Entry 5KEN (electron microscopy, 4.30 A resolution (low resolution: residue-level contacts below are approximate; hydrogen-bond / salt-bridge calls are withheld)); this record covers chains K and M of the 16 polymer chains in the assembly.

Chain K:
Protein: Ebola surface glycoprotein, GP1
Source organism: Zaire ebolavirus
UniProt: Q05320 (VGP_EBOZM); numbering as in UniProt (aligned over 33-308)
Sequence (276 residues; row label = number of the first residue in the row):
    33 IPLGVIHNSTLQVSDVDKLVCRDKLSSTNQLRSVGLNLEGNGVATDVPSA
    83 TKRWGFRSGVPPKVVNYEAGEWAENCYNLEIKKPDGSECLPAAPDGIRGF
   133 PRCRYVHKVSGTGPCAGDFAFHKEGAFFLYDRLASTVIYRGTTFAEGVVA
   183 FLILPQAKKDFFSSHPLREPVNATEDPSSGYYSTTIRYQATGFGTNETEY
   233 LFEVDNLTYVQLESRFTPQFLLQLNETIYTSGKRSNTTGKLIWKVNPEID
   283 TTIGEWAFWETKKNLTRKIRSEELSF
Disordered / not traced: 188-208, 279-298
Disulfide bonds: Cys108-Cys135, Cys121-Cys147
Swiss-Prot annotation at these positions:
  - site (Involved in receptor recognition and/or post-binding events): Leu57, Leu63, Arg64, Phe88, Lys95, Ile170
  - glycosylation (N-linked (GlcNAc...) asparagine): Asn40, Asn204, Asn228, Asn238, Asn257, Asn268, Asn296
  - natural variant: Ser65 (S65P: In strain: Isolate mouse-adapted), Ser246 (S246P: In strain: Isolate mouse-adapted)
  - mutagenesis: Asn40 (N40D: Induces GP1 secretion. Complete loss of virus capability to enter into host cell), Cys53 (C53G: Induces GP1 secretion. Complete loss of virus capability to enter into host cell), Asp55 (D55A: 80% loss of virus capability to enter into host cell; D55E/K: No effect on viral entry), Leu57 (L57A: Complete loss of virus capability to enter into host cell; L57F/I/K: 90% loss of virus capability to enter into host cell), Leu63 (L63A: 90% loss of virus capability to enter into host cell; L63F: Almost complete loss of virus capability to enter into host cell; L63K: Complete loss of virus capability to enter into host cell), Arg64 (R64A/E: Complete loss of virus capability to enter into host cell; R64K: No loss of virus capability to enter into host cell), Phe88 (F88A/E: Complete loss of virus capability to enter into host cell; F88A: About 50% loss of ability to counteract host BST2; F88I: No loss of virus capability to enter into host cell), Lys95 (K95A/E: 80% loss of virus capability to enter into host cell; K95R: 20% loss of virus capability to enter into host cell), Cys108 (C108G: Almost complete loss of expression of GP1 and GP2. Almost complete loss of virus capability to enter into host cell), Leu111 (L111A: About 60% loss of ability to counteract host BST2), Cys121 (C121G: Reduced levels of expression of GP1 and GP2. 50% loss of virus capability to enter into host cell), Leu122 (L122A: About 60% loss of ability to counteract host BST2), 7 further mutagenesis entries in UniProt
What the authors report for this chain:
  - mutagenesis - Q188R, E229K, T230A: unchanged binding to c13C6 variable Fab domain heavy chain
  - mutagenesis - V92L, F159S, L239S: decreased binding to c13C6 variable Fab domain heavy chain
  - mutagenesis - T240N: abolished binding to c13C6 variable Fab domain heavy chain
  - mutagenesis - T270A (<1% WT activity): abolished binding to c13C6
  - mutagenesis - W275L (55% WT activity): decreased binding to c13C6
  - mutagenesis - D150A (50% WT), Q188R (50% WT binding): decreased binding to BDBV91
  - mutagenesis - F159S (150% WT): increased binding to BDBV91

Chain M:
Protein: Ebola surface glycoprotein, GP2
Source organism: Zaire ebolavirus (strain Mayinga-76)
UniProt: Q05320 (VGP_EBOZM); residues 503-615 here = UniProt positions 503-615
Sequence (113 residues; row label = number of the first residue in the row):
   503 AIVNAQPKCNPNLHYWTTQDEGAAIGLAWIPYFGPAAEGIYTEGLMHNQD
   553 GLICGLRQLANETTQALQLFLRATTELRTFSILNRKAIDFLLQRWGGTCH
   603 ILGPDCCIEPHDW
Disulfide bonds: Cys511-Cys556, Cys601-Cys608
Construct notes: conflict Thr544 (Ile in Q05320)
Swiss-Prot annotation at these positions:
  - region: Gly524 to Ala539 (Fusion peptide)
  - glycosylation: Asn563 (N-linked (GlcNAc...) asparagine)
  - natural variant: Thr544 (I544T: this construct carries the variant)
  - mutagenesis: Cys511 (C511G: Induces GP1 secretion. Complete loss of virus capability to enter into host cell), Gly528 (G528R: Reduced infectivity), Leu529 (L529A/R: Reduced infectivity), Ile532 (I532A: Reduced infectivity; I532R: Almost complete loss of infectivity. No effect on transport of GP to the cell surface and incorporation onto virions), Phe535 (F535A: Reduced infectivity; F535R: Almost complete loss of infectivity. No effect on transport of GP to the cell surface and incorporation onto virions), Gly536 (G536A: Almost complete loss of infectivity. No effect on transport of GP to the cell surface and incorporation onto virions), Pro537 (P537R: Almost complete loss of infectivity. No effect on transport of GP to the cell surface and incorporation onto virions), Cys556 (C556S: Induces GP1 secretion. Complete loss of virus capability to enter into host cell), Asn563 (N563D: Reduced levels of expression of GP, GP1 and GP2. 20% loss of virus capability to enter into host cell), Cys601 (C601S: Induces GP1 secretion. Complete loss of virus capability to enter into host cell), Cys608 (C608G: Induces GP1 secretion. Complete loss of virus capability to enter into host cell), Cys609 (C609G: Induces GP1 secretion. Complete loss of virus capability to enter into host cell)
What the authors report for this chain:
  - mutagenesis - Q508R, N550A: abolished binding to c2G4
  - mutagenesis - N550A (<20% of WT activity): decreased binding to c4G7
  - mutagenesis - Q508R, D552A: abolished binding to c4G7
  - mutagenesis - D552A (30% of WT activity): decreased binding to c2G4
  - mutagenesis - E545D: unchanged binding to c2G4
  - mutagenesis - E545D (120% WT activity): increased binding to c4G7

Interface between chain K and chain M:
Contacting residue pairs (105):
  Ile33(K) - Ala568(M)
  Ile33(K) - Leu569(M)
  Ile33(K) - Phe572(M)
  Ile33(K) - Ile584(M)
  Ile33(K) - Lys588(M)
  Pro34(K) - Thr565(M)
  Pro34(K) - Ala568(M)
  Leu35(K) - Leu585(M)
  Leu35(K) - Lys588(M)
  Gly36(K) - Leu561(M)
  Ser41(K) - Asp552(M)
  Ser41(K) - Leu554(M)
  Thr42(K) - Ala503(M)
  Thr42(K) - Ile504(M)
  Thr42(K) - Leu554(M)
  Leu43(K) - Ala503(M)
  Leu43(K) - Ile504(M)
  Leu43(K) - Leu554(M)
  Leu43(K) - Gly557(M)
  Leu43(K) - Leu558(M)
  Gln44(K) - Ala503(M)
  Gln44(K) - Ile504(M)
  Val45(K) - Ile504(M)
  Leu51(K) - Phe592(M)
  Leu51(K) - Gln595(M)
  Leu51(K) - Arg596(M)
  Cys53(K) - Arg596(M)
  Cys53(K) - Cys609(M)  disulfide
  Leu63(K) - Leu585(M)
  Arg64(K) - Leu585(M)
  Ser65(K) - Leu585(M)
  Leu68(K) - Leu558(M)
  Leu68(K) - Arg559(M)
  Leu68(K) - Ala562(M)
  Asn69(K) - Arg559(M)
  Gly72(K) - Lys510(M)
  Gly72(K) - Cys511(M)
  Gly72(K) - Asn512(M)
  Gly72(K) - Arg559(M)
  Asn73(K) - Pro509(M)
  Asn73(K) - Lys510(M)
  Asn73(K) - Arg559(M)
  Gly74(K) - Lys510(M)
  Pro94(K) - Leu579(M)
  Lys95(K) - Leu573(M)
  Lys95(K) - Arg574(M)
  Lys95(K) - Thr576(M)
  Lys95(K) - Leu579(M)
  Val96(K) - Leu579(M)
  Val96(K) - Arg580(M)
  Val96(K) - Thr581(M)
  Val97(K) - Arg580(M)
  Val97(K) - Thr581(M)
  Asn98(K) - Arg580(M)
  Asn98(K) - Thr581(M)
  Asn98(K) - Phe582(M)
  Tyr99(K) - Trp518(M)
  Ala101(K) - Trp518(M)
  Ala101(K) - Thr519(M)
  Gly102(K) - Tyr517(M)
  Gly102(K) - Trp518(M)
  Glu103(K) - Asn514(M)
  Glu103(K) - Leu515(M)
  Glu103(K) - His516(M)
  Glu103(K) - Tyr517(M)
  Glu103(K) - Trp518(M)
  Glu103(K) - Arg559(M)
  Trp104(K) - His516(M)
  Trp104(K) - Tyr517(M)
  Trp104(K) - Trp518(M)
  Trp104(K) - Glu545(M)
  Pro126(K) - Arg580(M)
  Asp127(K) - Arg580(M)
  Arg130(K) - Ala539(M)
  Arg130(K) - Ile542(M)
  Arg130(K) - Tyr543(M)
  Phe132(K) - Trp518(M)
  Pro133(K) - Tyr543(M)
  Arg134(K) - Trp518(M)
  Arg134(K) - Tyr543(M)
  Arg134(K) - Thr544(M)
  Arg134(K) - Glu545(M)
  Arg136(K) - His516(M)
  Phe159(K) - Gln570(M)
  Phe159(K) - Leu573(M)
  Asp163(K) - Tyr543(M)
  Arg164(K) - Thr520(M)
  Arg164(K) - Tyr543(M)
  Leu165(K) - Arg580(M)
  Leu165(K) - Phe582(M)
  Thr168(K) - Gln570(M)
  Val180(K) - Ala562(M)
  Val180(K) - Thr566(M)
  Val181(K) - Ala562(M)
  Val181(K) - Thr565(M)
  Ala182(K) - Leu558(M)
  Ala182(K) - Leu561(M)
  Ala182(K) - Ala562(M)
  Phe183(K) - Leu561(M)
  Phe183(K) - Thr565(M)
  Phe183(K) - Leu569(M)
  Phe183(K) - Ile584(M)
  Phe183(K) - Leu585(M)
  Leu184(K) - Leu558(M)
  Leu184(K) - Leu561(M)
Other interface residues (no listed pair), chain K (52 interface residues in all): Leu57, Thr60, Val66, Glu100, Glu156, Gly157
Other interface residues (no listed pair), chain M (47 interface residues in all): Ala575, Ala589
Cross-chain cystine bridges: Cys53(K)-Cys609(M)

In short:
52 residues of chain K and 47 residues of chain M are in contact; the contacts include 1 disulfide bond. From
the paper: V92L, F159S and L239S of chain K reduce binding to c13C6 variable Fab domain heavy chain; D150A and
Q188R of chain K reduce binding to BDBV91; 14 substitutions were tested in all.
Here chain K is Ebola surface glycoprotein, GP1 (Zaire ebolavirus) and chain M is Ebola surface glycoprotein,
GP2 (Zaire ebolavirus (strain Mayinga-76)). Entry 5KEN (EBOV GP in complex with variable Fab domains of IgGs
c4G7 and c13C6) was determined by electron microscopy, deposited together with 5KEM.
